PDB entry 8GPU | X-ray diffraction, 2.79 A resolution | chains E and B of the 18 polymer chains in the assembly

Chain E (and B):
Molecule: Envelope protein
From: Yellow fever virus
Notes: chain B of this document is another copy of the same molecule, construct and numbering; everything in this record applies to it too
UniProt: Q89292 (Q89292_9FLAV); residue numbers follow UniProt; this construct covers 1-398
Chain sequence (398 residues; each row starts with the number of its first residue):
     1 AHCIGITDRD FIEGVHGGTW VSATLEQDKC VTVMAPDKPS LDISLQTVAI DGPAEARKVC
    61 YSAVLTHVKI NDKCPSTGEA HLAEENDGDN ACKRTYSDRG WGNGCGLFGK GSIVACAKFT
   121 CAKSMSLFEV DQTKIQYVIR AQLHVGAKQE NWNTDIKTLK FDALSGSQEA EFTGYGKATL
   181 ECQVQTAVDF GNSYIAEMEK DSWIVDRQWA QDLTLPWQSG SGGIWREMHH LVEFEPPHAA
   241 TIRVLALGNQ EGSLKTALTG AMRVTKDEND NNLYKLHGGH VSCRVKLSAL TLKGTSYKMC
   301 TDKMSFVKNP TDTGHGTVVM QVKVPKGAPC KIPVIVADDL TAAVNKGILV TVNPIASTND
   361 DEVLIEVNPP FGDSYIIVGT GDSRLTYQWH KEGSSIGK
Disordered / not traced: 393-398 (chain B: 269-272, 393-398)
Disulfides: C3-C30, C60-C121, C74-C105, C92-C116, C182-C283, C300-C330
What the authors report for this chain:
  - mutagenesis - W101R: unchanged binding to group 2 mAbs
  - mutagenesis - W101R: unchanged binding to YD6Fab_H

How chain E and chain B interact:
Contacting residue pairs (38; chain E residue first):
  A54(E) - T77(B)
  A54(E) - G78(B)
  E55(E) - G78(B)
  E55(E) - E79(B)
  A56(E) - E79(B)
  R57(E) - E79(B)  salt bridge
  S76(E) - E129(B)
  S76(E) - V130(B)  hydrogen bond (side chain-backbone)
  S76(E) - D131(B)
  S76(E) - R207(B)  hydrogen bond
  T77(E) - A54(B)
  T77(E) - E129(B)  hydrogen bond (backbone-side chain)
  G78(E) - A54(B)
  G78(E) - E129(B)  hydrogen bond (backbone-side chain)
  E79(E) - A56(B)
  H81(E) - S219(B)  hydrogen bond
  H81(E) - S221(B)
  E85(E) - R226(B)  salt bridge
  N86(E) - G222(B)
  N86(E) - G223(B)
  N86(E) - I224(B)  hydrogen bond (side chain-backbone)
  R94(E) - S219(B)  hydrogen bond
  Y96(E) - Q211(B)  hydrogen bond
  L107(E) - D131(B)
  L107(E) - T133(B)
  E129(E) - S76(B)  hydrogen bond (side chain-backbone)
  E129(E) - T77(B)
  E129(E) - G78(B)  hydrogen bond (side chain-backbone)
  V130(E) - S76(B)  hydrogen bond (backbone-side chain)
  D131(E) - S76(B)
  D131(E) - L107(B)
  T133(E) - L107(B)
  R207(E) - S76(B)
  Q211(E) - Y96(B)  hydrogen bond
  S219(E) - H81(B)  hydrogen bond (backbone-side chain)
  G223(E) - N86(B)
  I224(E) - N86(B)  hydrogen bond (backbone-side chain)
  R226(E) - E85(B)  salt bridge
Other interface residues (no listed pair), chain E (29 interface residues in all): A80, Y194, W217, G220, G222
Other interface residues (no listed pair), chain B (28 interface residues in all): E55, R94, Q132, Y194, W217

Overview:
The interface between chain E and chain B involves 29 residues on one side and 28 on the other; the contacts
include 14 hydrogen bonds and 3 salt bridges. Among the polar pairs are R57(E)-E79(B), E85(E)-R226(B) and
S76(E)-V130(B). From the paper: W101R of chain E leaves binding to group 2 mAbs unchanged; W101R of chain E
leaves binding to YD6Fab_H unchanged.
Chain E and chain B are both Envelope protein (Yellow fever virus); the structure, YFV_E_YD6Fab_prefusion, was
determined by X-ray diffraction together with 8GPT from the same study.
